8XXU - chains A and C of the 5 polymer chains in the assembly; structure by electron microscopy, 2.54 A resolution.

Chain A:
Molecule: Prostaglandin D2 receptor 2
From: Homo sapiens
Reference sequence: Q9Y5Y4 (PD2R2_HUMAN); residues 1-346 here = UniProt positions 1-346
Chain sequence (346 residues; numbered 1 to 346; the number before each row is that of its first residue):
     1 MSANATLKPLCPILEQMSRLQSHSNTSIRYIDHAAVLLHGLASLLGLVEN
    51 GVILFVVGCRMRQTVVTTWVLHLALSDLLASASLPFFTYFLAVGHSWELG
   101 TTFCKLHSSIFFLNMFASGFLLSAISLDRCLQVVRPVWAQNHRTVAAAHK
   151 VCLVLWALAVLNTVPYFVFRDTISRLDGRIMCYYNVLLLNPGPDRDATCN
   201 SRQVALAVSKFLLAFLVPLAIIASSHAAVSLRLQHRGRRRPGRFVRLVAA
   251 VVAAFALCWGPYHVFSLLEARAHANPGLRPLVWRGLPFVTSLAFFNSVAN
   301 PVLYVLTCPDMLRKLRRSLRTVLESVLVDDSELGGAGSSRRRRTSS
Not modelled in the structure: 1-9, 175-176, 328-346
Disulfides: Cys11-Cys199, Cys104-Cys182
Residues lining bound ligands: A1D5Q ([(2R)-1-hexadecanoyloxy-3-[oxidanyl-[(2S,3R,5R,6S)-2,3,4,5,6-pentakis(oxidanyl)cyclohexyl]oxy-phosphoryl]oxy-propan-2-yl] (Z)-octadec-9-enoate): Trp69, Ser123, Leu127, Asp128, Leu131, Trp138, His142, Arg143, Thr144, Ala147, Lys150, Val151, Leu155, Ile221
Curated features (UniProtKB/Swiss-Prot):
  - motif: Asp330 to Leu333 (Involved in the recycling of CRTH2)
  - modified residue (Phosphoserine): Ser331, Ser345
  - glycosylation (N-linked (GlcNAc...) asparagine): Asn4, Asn25
  - mutagenesis: Asp330 (D330A: 45% increases internalization of PTGDR2), Ser331 (S331A: 45% increases internalization of PTGDR2), Glu332 (E332A: 45% increases internalization of PTGDR2), Leu333 (L333A: 45% increase in internalization of PTGDR2)

Chain C:
Molecule: Guanine nucleotide-binding protein G(I)/G(S)/G(T) subunit beta-1
From: Homo sapiens
Reference sequence: P62873 (GBB1_HUMAN); numbering as in UniProt (aligned over 2-340)
Chain sequence (345 residues; each row starts with the number of its first residue; numbers below 1 keep their minus sign (Met-4 is residue -4)):
    -4 MGSLLQSELDQLRQEAEQLKNQIRDARKACADATLSQITNNIDPVGRIQM
    46 RTRRTLRGHLAKIYAMHWGTDSRLLVSASQDGKLIIWDSYTTNKVHAIPL
    96 RSSWVMTCAYAPSGNYVACGGLDNICSIYNLKTREGNVRVSRELAGHTGY
   146 LSCCRFLDDNQIVTSSGDTTCALWDIETGQQTTTFTGHTGDVMSLSLAPD
   196 TRLFVSGACDASAKLWDVREGMCRQTFTGHESDINAICFFPNGNAFATGS
   246 DDATCRLFDLRADQELMTYSHDNIICGITSVSFSKSGRLLLAGYDDFNCN
   296 VWDALKADRAGVLAGHDNRVSCLGVTDDGMAVATGSWDSFLKIWN
Not modelled in the structure: -4 to 3
Construct notes: initiating methionine (-4); expression tag (-3 to 1)
Curated features (UniProtKB/Swiss-Prot):
  - modified residue: Ser2 (N-acetylserine), His266 (Phosphohistidine)
  - natural variant: Leu30 (L30F: In MRD42; uncertain significance), Arg52 (R52G: In MRD42), Gly64 (G64V: In MRD42), Asp76 (D76E: In MRD42; D76G: In MRD42), Gly77 (G77S: In MRD42), Lys78 (K78R: In MRD42), Ile80 (I80N: In MRD42; I80T: In MRD42), His91 (H91R: In MRD42; uncertain significance), Ala92 (A92T: In MRD42), Pro94 (P94S: In MRD42), Leu95 (L95P: In MRD42), Arg96 (R96L: In MRD42), 5 further natural variant entries in UniProt

Chain A / chain C interface:
Residue-residue contacts - 9 pairs, chain A then chain C:
  Cys59(A) with Arg52(C), hydrogen bond (backbone-side chain)
  Arg60(A) with Thr50(C); Phe335(C); Lys337(C)
  Arg62(A) with His54(C); Leu55(C); Ser334(C)
  Arg317(A) with Phe292(C); Asp312(C), salt bridge
Interface residues without a listed pair, chain C (10 interface residues in all): Ala56

In short:
4 residues of chain A and 10 residues of chain C are in contact; the contacts include 1 hydrogen bond and 1
salt bridge. Polar pairs include Arg317(A)-Asp312(C) and Cys59(A)-Arg52(C). Chain A binds compound A1D5Q.
Curated annotation (UniProt) lists 4 mutagenesis sites on chain A.
Here chain A is Prostaglandin D2 receptor 2 and chain C is Guanine nucleotide-binding protein G(I)/G(S)/G(T)
subunit beta-1, both from Homo sapiens. Entry 8XXU (Cryo-EM Structure of the Prostaglandin D2 Receptor 2
Coupled to G Protein) was determined by electron microscopy together with 8XXV and 9IYB from the same study.
